6X8L - chains B and F of the 6 polymer chains in the assembly; structure by X-ray diffraction, 2.45 A resolution.

Chain B:
Molecule: Caspase-7
Source organism: Homo sapiens
Notes: EC 3.4.22.60; fragment: p20
Reference sequence: P55210 (CASP7_HUMAN), isoform P55210-3; residues 1-198 here correspond to UniProt positions 34-231 (UniProt number = residue number + 33)
Chain sequence (198 residues; row label = number of the first residue in the row):
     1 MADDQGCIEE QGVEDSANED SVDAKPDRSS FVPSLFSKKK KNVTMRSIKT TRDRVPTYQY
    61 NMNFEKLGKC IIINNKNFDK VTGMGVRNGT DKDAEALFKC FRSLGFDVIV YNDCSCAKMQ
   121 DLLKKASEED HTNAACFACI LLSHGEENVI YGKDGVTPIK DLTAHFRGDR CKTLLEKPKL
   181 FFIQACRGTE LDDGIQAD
Not modelled in the structure: 1-56, 197-198

Chain F:
Molecule: ketomethylene inhibitor
Chain sequence (8 residues; each row starts with the number of its first residue):
   401 XDEVXAAA
Modified residues: ACE (acetyl group) at position 401; Y2Y ((3S,4R)-3-amino-4-hydroxyheptanedioic acid) at position 405

How chain B and chain F interact:
Residue-residue contacts (13):
  Met-84(B) with Y2Y_405(F); Ala-406(F)
  Arg-87(B) with Y2Y_405(F)
  Ser-143(B) with Y2Y_405(F)
  His-144(B) with Val-404(F); Y2Y_405(F), hydrogen bond (side chain-backbone)
  Gly-145(B) with Y2Y_405(F), hydrogen bond (backbone-backbone)
  Glu-146(B) with Ala-406(F)
  Gln-184(B) with Y2Y_405(F)
  Cys-186(B) with Val-404(F); Y2Y_405(F), covalent bond
  Thr-189(B) with Ala-406(F); Ala-408(F)
Interface residues without a listed pair, chain B (12 interface residues in all): Val-86, Tyr-151, Ala-185
Interface residues without a listed pair, chain F (5 interface residues in all): Glu-403

Overview:
12 residues of chain B face 5 of chain F across their interface, with 1 covalent bond and 2 hydrogen bonds.
Polar pairs include His-144(B)/Y2Y_405(F) and Gly-145(B)/Y2Y_405(F).
Here chain B is Caspase-7 (Homo sapiens) and chain F is ketomethylene inhibitor. Entry 6X8L (Caspase-7 in
complex with elongated ketomethylene inhibitor) was determined by X-ray diffraction.
